Entry 3R5A (X-ray diffraction, 1.89 A resolution); this record covers chains A and C of the 3 polymer chains in the assembly.

== Chain A (and C) ==
Molecule: Tetrahydrodipicolinate N-succinyletransferase
From: Pseudomonas aeruginosa
Notes: EC 2.3.1.117; chain C of this document is another copy of the same molecule, construct and numbering; everything in this record applies to it too
Reference sequence: Q9Z9H2 (Q9Z9H2_PSEAE); residues 1-344 here = UniProt positions 1-344
Chain sequence (347 residues; each row starts with the number of its first residue; numbers below 1 keep their minus sign (Gly-2 is residue -2)):
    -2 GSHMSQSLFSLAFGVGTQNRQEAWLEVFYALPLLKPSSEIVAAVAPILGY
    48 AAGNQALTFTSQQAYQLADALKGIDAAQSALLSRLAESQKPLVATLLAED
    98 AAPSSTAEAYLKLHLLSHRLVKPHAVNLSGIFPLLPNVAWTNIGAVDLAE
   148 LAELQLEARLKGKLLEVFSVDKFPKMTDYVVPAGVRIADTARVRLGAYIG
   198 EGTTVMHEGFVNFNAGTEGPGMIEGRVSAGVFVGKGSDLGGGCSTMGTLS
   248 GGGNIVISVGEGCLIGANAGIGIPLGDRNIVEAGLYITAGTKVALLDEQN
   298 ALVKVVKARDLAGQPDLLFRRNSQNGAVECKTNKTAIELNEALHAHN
Not modelled in the structure: -2 to 2, 247-250, 295-296, 330-344 (chain C: -2 to 2, 245-250, 330-344)
Differences from the reference sequence: expression tag (-2 to 0)
Small-molecule neighbours:
  - (2R)-2-aminoheptanedioic acid (P0A), molecule 1: Phe129, Phe170, Arg191, Phe207, Asn209, Ser225, Ala226, Gly244, Leu246
  - (2R)-2-aminoheptanedioic acid (P0A), molecule 2: Arg183, Met203, Met219, Glu221
What the authors report for this chain:
  - binding site for (2R)-2-aminoheptanedioic acid: Asn209, Glu221, Ala226
  - conformationally variable residues (order/disorder transition): Asn330 to Asn344
  - catalytic residues: Glu221 (proposed by the authors, not directly observed)

== Interface between chain A and chain C ==
Pairs across the interface - 73 pairs, chain A then chain C:
  Asn134(A) with Val182(C); Arg183(C)
  Leu148(A) with Val178(C), hydrophobic
  Gln152(A) with Thr174(C), hydrogen bond (side chain-backbone); Asp175(C); Tyr176(C); Val177(C)
  Glu154(A) with Arg81(C), salt bridge
  Arg156(A) with Glu23(C), salt bridge; Phe25(C); Lys87(C); Asp175(C), hydrogen bond (side chain-backbone); Tyr176(C)
  Leu157(A) with Arg81(C); Leu82(C), hydrophobic; Glu84(C); Ser85(C); Gln86(C), hydrogen bond (backbone-backbone)
  Lys158(A) with Gln86(C)
  Gly159(A) with Gln86(C); Lys87(C); Ile140(C)
  Leu161(A) with Thr138(C); Asn139(C); Phe165(C), hydrophobic
  Glu163(A) with Phe165(C); Lys172(C), salt bridge; Asp175(C)
  Val164(A) with Lys172(C); Thr174(C), hydrogen bond (backbone-side chain); Asp175(C), hydrogen bond (backbone-side chain); Thr187(C), hydrogen bond (backbone-side chain)
  Phe165(A) with Thr187(C), hydrogen bond (backbone-side chain)
  Ser166(A) with Ile184(C); Ala185(C), hydrogen bond (side chain-backbone); Thr187(C)
  Val167(A) with Val178(C), hydrophobic; Val182(C); Arg183(C); Ile184(C), hydrogen bond (backbone-backbone)
  Asp168(A) with Arg183(C), salt bridge; Ala185(C)
  Lys169(A) with Arg183(C)
  Ala188(A) with His204(C)
  Arg189(A) with His204(C), hydrogen bond (side chain-backbone); Glu205(C), salt bridge
  Arg191(A) with Arg183(C); Met203(C); His204(C)
  Glu205(A) with Glu205(C)
  Phe207(A) with Met203(C), hydrophobic; His204(C)
  Arg223(A) with Glu205(C); Gly238(C), hydrogen bond (side chain-backbone); Gly239(C); Asn265(C)
  Gly239(A) with Asn265(C)
  Ser241(A) with Ala264(C)
  Asn265(A) with Asn265(C)
  Tyr283(A) with Ala264(C); Ala280(C)
  Thr288(A) with Ser320(C)
  Lys289(A) with Ser320(C), hydrogen bond (backbone-side chain)
  Val302(A) with Gln321(C)
  Arg318(A) with Arg318(C)
  Asn322(A) with Gln321(C); Asn322(C); Gly323(C)
  Gly323(A) with Ser320(C); Gly323(C)
  Ala324(A) with Ser320(C); Gln321(C)
  Val325(A) with Ser320(C), hydrogen bond (backbone-backbone)
Interface residues without a listed pair, chain A (40 interface residues in all): Phe129, Leu145, Leu153, Leu162, Asp186, Asn209
Interface residues without a listed pair, chain C (41 interface residues in all): Val12, Gly141, Asp186, Arg189, Gly281

== Summary ==
40 residues of chain A and 41 residues of chain C are in contact; the contacts include 13 hydrogen bonds and 5
salt bridges. Polar pairs include Glu154(A)-Arg81(C), Arg156(A)-Glu23(C) and Glu163(A)-Lys172(C). Ligands of
chain A: (2R)-2-aminoheptanedioic acid. From the paper: the catalytic residue Glu221(A); a binding site for
(2R)-2-aminoheptanedioic acid at Asn209(A), Glu221(A) and Ala226(A).
Both chains are Tetrahydrodipicolinate N-succinyletransferase (Pseudomonas aeruginosa). Entry 3R5A
(Pseudomonas aeruginosa DapD (PA3666) in complex with D-2-aminopimelate) was determined by X-ray diffraction
(same publication as 3QZE, 3R5B, 3R5C and 3R5D).
